Entry 6BZI (X-ray diffraction, 2.40 A resolution); this record covers chain A.

# Chain A
Name: Halogenase PltM
Organism: Pseudomonas fluorescens (strain ATCC BAA-477 / NRRL B-23932 / Pf-5)
Notes: EC 3.8.1.1
Reference sequence: Q4KCZ3 (Q4KCZ3_PSEF5); residues 1-502 here = UniProt positions 1-502
Sequence (522 residues; row label = number of the first residue in the row; numbers below 1 keep their minus sign (Met-19 is residue -19)):
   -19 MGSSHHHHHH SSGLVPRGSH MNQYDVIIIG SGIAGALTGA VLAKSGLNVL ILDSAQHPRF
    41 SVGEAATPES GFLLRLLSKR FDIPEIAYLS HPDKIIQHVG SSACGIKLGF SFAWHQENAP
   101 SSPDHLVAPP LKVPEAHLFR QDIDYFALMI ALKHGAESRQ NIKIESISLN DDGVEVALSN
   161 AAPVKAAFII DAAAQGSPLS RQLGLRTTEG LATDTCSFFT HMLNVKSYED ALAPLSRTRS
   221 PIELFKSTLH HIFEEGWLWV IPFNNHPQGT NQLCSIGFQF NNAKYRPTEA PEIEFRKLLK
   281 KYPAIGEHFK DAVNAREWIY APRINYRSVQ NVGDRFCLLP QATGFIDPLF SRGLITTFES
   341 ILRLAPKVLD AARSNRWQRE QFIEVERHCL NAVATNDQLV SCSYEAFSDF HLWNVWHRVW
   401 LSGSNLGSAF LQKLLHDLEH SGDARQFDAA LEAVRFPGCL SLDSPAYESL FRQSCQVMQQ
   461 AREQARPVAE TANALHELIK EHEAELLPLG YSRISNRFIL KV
Unresolved in the structure: -19 to 1, 185-191, 304-309, 502
Differences from the reference sequence: initiating methionine (-19); expression tag (-18 to 0)
Metal / ion sites: Ca2+: Asp5, Asn98; Hg2+ site 1 near Cys84 (its only coordinating residue here); Hg2+ site 2: Cys196, Arg266, Tyr300; Hg2+ site 3: Asn244, Cys254; Hg2+ site 4: Asn311, Cys317, Leu318; Hg2+ site 5: Thr323, Cys369; ethyl mercury ion: Thr375, Cys439; Hg2+ site 6 near Cys382 (its only coordinating residue here); Hg2+ site 7 near Cys455 (its only coordinating residue here)
From the paper describing this entry:
  - catalytic residues: Lys87 (proposed by the authors, not directly observed)

# Overview
Asp5 and Asn98 form the Ca2+ site. The Hg2+ site 2 is built by Cys196, Arg266 and Tyr300. The paper reports
the catalytic residue Lys87.
Chain A is Halogenase PltM (Pseudomonas fluorescens (strain ATCC BAA-477 / NRRL B-23932 / Pf-5)); the
structure, Crystal structure of halogenase PltM in complex with ethyl mercury and mercury, was determined by
X-ray diffraction (same publication as 6BZA, 6BZN, 6BZQ, 6BZT and 6BZZ).
